Entry 7DFU (X-ray diffraction, 1.90 A resolution); this record covers chains C and D of the 7 polymer chains in the assembly.

# Chain C (and D)
Molecule: ATP-dependent Clp protease proteolytic subunit
Source organism: Xanthomonas oryzae
Notes: EC 3.4.21.92; chain D of this document is another copy of the same molecule, construct and numbering; everything in this record applies to it too
UniProt: A0A0M1K022 (A0A0M1K022_9XANT); residue numbers follow UniProt; this construct covers 1-208
Chain sequence (208 residues; row label = number of the first residue in the row):
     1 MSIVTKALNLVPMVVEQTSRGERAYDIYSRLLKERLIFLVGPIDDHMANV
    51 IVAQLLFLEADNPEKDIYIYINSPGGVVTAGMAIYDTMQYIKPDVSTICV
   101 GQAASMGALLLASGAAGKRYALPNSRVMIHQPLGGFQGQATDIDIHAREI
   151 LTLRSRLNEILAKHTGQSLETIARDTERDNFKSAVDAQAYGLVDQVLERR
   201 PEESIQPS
Disordered / not traced: 1-9, 18-22, 200-208 (chain D: 1-9, 199-208)
Differences from the reference sequence: engineered mutation Tyr-68 (Ser in A0A0M1K022)
Residues lining bound ligands:
  - EZA (N-[(6aS,12S,15aS,17R,21R,23aS)-17,21-dimethyl-6,11,15,20,23-pentaoxooctadecahydro-2H,6H,11H,15H-pyrido[2,1-i]dipyrrolo[2,1-c:2',1'-l][1,4,7,10,13]oxatetraazacyclohexadecin-12-yl]-3,5-difluoro-Nalpha-[(2E)-hept-2-enoyl]-L-phenylalaninamide), molecule 1: Leu-31, Glu-34, Leu-36, Tyr-68, Tyr-70, Ser-96, Ile-98, Val-100, Tyr-120, Leu-122, Leu-197, Arg-199
  - EZA, molecule 2: Val-52, Leu-56, Phe-57, Glu-59, Ala-60, Asp-86, Thr-87, Tyr-90

# Chain C / chain D interface
Contacting residue pairs (47; chain C residue first):
  Leu-10(C) / Val-50(D)
  Pro-12(C) / Ser-29(D)
  Pro-12(C) / Val-50(D)
  Met-13(C) / Ala-24(D)
  Met-13(C) / Ser-29(D)  hydrogen bond (backbone-side chain)
  Val-14(C) / Phe-57(D)  hydrophobic
  Val-15(C) / Arg-23(D)
  Val-15(C) / Tyr-25(D)
  Glu-16(C) / Phe-57(D)
  Ile-27(C) / Phe-57(D)  hydrophobic
  Tyr-28(C) / Asn-49(D)
  Tyr-28(C) / Val-50(D)  hydrogen bond (side chain-backbone)
  Tyr-28(C) / Ala-53(D)  hydrophobic
  Arg-30(C) / Phe-57(D)
  Leu-31(C) / Ala-53(D)
  Phe-38(C) / Ala-53(D)  hydrophobic
  Val-40(C) / Asn-49(D)
  Tyr-70(C) / Leu-56(D)  hydrophobic
  Asn-72(C) / Asp-45(D)  hydrogen bond
  Asn-72(C) / Asn-49(D)  hydrogen bond
  Pro-74(C) / Ala-140(D)  hydrophobic
  Pro-74(C) / Ile-143(D)  hydrophobic
  Val-100(C) / Ala-83(D)  hydrophobic
  Gly-101(C) / Thr-79(D)
  Gly-101(C) / Ala-83(D)
  Leu-122(C) / Asp-86(D)
  Pro-123(C) / Asp-86(D)
  Asn-124(C) / Met-82(D)
  Asn-124(C) / Tyr-85(D)
  Asn-124(C) / Asp-86(D)  hydrogen bond
  Asn-124(C) / Arg-156(D)  hydrogen bond
  Ser-125(C) / Asp-86(D)
  Arg-126(C) / Thr-79(D)
  Arg-126(C) / Ile-145(D)
  Arg-126(C) / Glu-149(D)  salt bridge
  Arg-126(C) / Leu-153(D)
  Pro-132(C) / Asp-142(D)
  Gly-134(C) / Asp-142(D)
  Asp-179(C) / His-146(D)  salt bridge
  Asn-180(C) / His-146(D)
  Phe-181(C) / Ile-145(D)  hydrophobic
  Leu-197(C) / Tyr-90(D)  hydrophobic
  Glu-198(C) / Tyr-90(D)
  Arg-199(C) / Glu-59(D)  salt bridge
  Arg-199(C) / Tyr-90(D)  hydrogen bond (side chain-backbone)
  Arg-199(C) / Ile-91(D)
  Arg-199(C) / Lys-92(D)
Interface residues without a listed pair, chain C (35 interface residues in all): Leu-36, Gln-102, Ala-104, Met-128, Gly-135
Interface residues without a listed pair, chain D (35 interface residues in all): Asp-26, Leu-32, His-46, Val-52, Gln-54, Thr-87, Asp-144, Ile-160

# In short
The chain C/chain D interface involves 35 residues from each chain, with 7 hydrogen bonds and 3 salt bridges.
Among the polar pairs are Arg-126(C)/Glu-149(D), Asp-179(C)/His-146(D) and Arg-199(C)/Glu-59(D). Chain C binds
compound EZA.
Both chains are ATP-dependent Clp protease proteolytic subunit (Xanthomonas oryzae). Entry 7DFU (Crystal
structure of Xanthomonas oryzae ClpP S68Y in complex with ADEP4) was determined by X-ray diffraction together
with 7DFT from the same study.
